4KQ2 - chains B and C of the 4 polymer chains in the assembly; structure by X-ray diffraction, 2.95 A resolution.

Chain B (and C):
Molecule: Gsy2p
Organism: Saccharomyces cerevisiae  FostersO
Notes: chain C of this document is another copy of the same molecule, construct and numbering; everything in this record applies to it too
Reference sequence: E7NKU1 (E7NKU1_YEASO); numbering as in UniProt (aligned over 1-705)
Chain sequence (724 residues; each row starts with the number of its first residue; numbers below 1 keep their minus sign (Met-18 is residue -18)):
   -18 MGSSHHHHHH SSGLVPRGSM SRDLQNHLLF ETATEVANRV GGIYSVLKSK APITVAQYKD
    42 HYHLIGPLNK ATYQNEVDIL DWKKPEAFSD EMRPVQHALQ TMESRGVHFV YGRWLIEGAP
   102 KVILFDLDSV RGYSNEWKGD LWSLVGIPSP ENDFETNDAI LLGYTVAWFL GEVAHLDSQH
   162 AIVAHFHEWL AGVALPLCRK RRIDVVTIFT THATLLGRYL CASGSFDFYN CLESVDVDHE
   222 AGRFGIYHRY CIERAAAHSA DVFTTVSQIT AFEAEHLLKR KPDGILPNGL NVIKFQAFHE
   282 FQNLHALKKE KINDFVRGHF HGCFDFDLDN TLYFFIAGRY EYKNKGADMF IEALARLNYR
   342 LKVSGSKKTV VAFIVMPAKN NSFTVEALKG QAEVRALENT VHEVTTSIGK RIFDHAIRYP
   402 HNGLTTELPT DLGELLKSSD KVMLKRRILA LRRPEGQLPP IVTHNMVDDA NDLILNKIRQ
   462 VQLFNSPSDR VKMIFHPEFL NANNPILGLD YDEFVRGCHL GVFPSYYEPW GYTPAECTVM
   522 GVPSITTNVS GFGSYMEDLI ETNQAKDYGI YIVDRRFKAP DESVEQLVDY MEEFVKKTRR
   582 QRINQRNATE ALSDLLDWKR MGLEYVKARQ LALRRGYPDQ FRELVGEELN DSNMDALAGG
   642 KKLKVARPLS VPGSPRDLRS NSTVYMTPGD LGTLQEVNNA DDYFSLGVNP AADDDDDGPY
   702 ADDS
Disordered / not traced: -18 to 1, 640-705
Sequence notes: initiating methionine (-18); expression tag (-17 to 0); engineered mutation Ala589 (Arg in E7NKU1), Ala592 (Arg in E7NKU1)
Ion coordination: barium ion site 1 near Gln38 (its only coordinating residue here); barium ion site 2 near Asp539 (its only coordinating residue here)
Ligand contacts:
  - 6-O-phosphono-alpha-D-glucopyranose (G6P), molecule 1: Ala278, His280, Glu281, Asn284
  - 6-O-phosphono-alpha-D-glucopyranose (G6P), molecule 2: Gln283, Asn284, His286, Ala287, Lys290, His500, Arg580, Arg583, Ile584, Arg587
  - uridine-5'-monophosphate (U5P): Gly319, Arg320, Lys326, Val356, Phe480, Leu481, Tyr492, Glu509, Tyr513, Thr514, Glu517
What the authors report for this chain:
  - binding site for Glucose1,2cyclic phosphate: His193, Arg199, Asn269, Trp511, Gly512
  - conformationally variable residues: Glu509
  - binding site for uridine-5'-monophosphate: Arg20, Phe480, Tyr492
  - catalytic residues: Arg199, Arg320, Lys326 (proposed by the authors, not directly observed)
  - catalytic residues: His193 (citing earlier work)

Interface between chain B and chain C:
Contacting residue pairs (14):
  Lys275(B) - Arg581(C)
  Phe276(B) - Arg581(C)  hydrogen bond (backbone-side chain)
  Gln277(B) - Arg580(C)
  Gln277(B) - Arg581(C)
  Ala278(B) - Ile584(C)  hydrophobic
  His280(B) - His280(C)
  His280(B) - Gln283(C)
  His280(B) - Asn284(C)
  His280(B) - Ile584(C)
  Gln283(B) - His280(C)
  Asn284(B) - Asn284(C)  hydrogen bond
  Arg580(B) - Gln277(C)
  Arg581(B) - Phe276(C)
  Arg581(B) - Gln277(C)
Also at the interface, not in a pair above, chain B (10 interface residues in all): Ile584
Also at the interface, not in a pair above, chain C (9 interface residues in all): Ala278

Overview:
10 residues of chain B and 9 residues of chain C are in contact, with 2 hydrogen bonds. Among the polar pairs
are Phe276(B)-Arg581(C) and Asn284(B)-Asn284(C). Ligands of chain B: uridine-5'-monophosphate and
6-O-phosphono-alpha-D-glucopyranose. From the paper: catalytic residues Arg199(B), Arg320(B) and Lys326(B)
among others; a binding site for Glucose1,2cyclic phosphate at His193(B), Arg199(B) and Asn269(B) among
others.
Both chains are Gsy2p (Saccharomyces cerevisiae  FostersO). Entry 4KQ2 (Glucose1,2cyclic phosphate bound
activated state of Yeast Glycogen Synthase) was determined by X-ray diffraction together with 4KQ1 and 4KQM
from the same study.
